PDB entry 2VGO | X-ray diffraction, 1.70 A resolution | chains A and D

Chain A:
Molecule: Serine/threonine-protein kinase 12-A
From: Xenopus laevis
Notes: EC 2.7.11.1
Reference sequence: Q6DE08 (AUKBA_XENLA); residues 78-361 here = UniProt positions 78-361
Amino-acid sequence (284 residues; row label = number of the first residue in the row):
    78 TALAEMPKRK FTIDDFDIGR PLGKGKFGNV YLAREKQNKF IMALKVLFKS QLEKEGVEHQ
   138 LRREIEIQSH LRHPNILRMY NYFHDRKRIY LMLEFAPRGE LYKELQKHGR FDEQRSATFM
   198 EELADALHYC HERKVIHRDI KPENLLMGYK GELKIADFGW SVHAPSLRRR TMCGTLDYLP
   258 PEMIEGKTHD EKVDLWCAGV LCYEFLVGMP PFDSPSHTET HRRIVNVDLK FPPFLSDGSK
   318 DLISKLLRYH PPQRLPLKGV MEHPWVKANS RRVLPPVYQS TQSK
Unresolved in the structure: 78-86, 356-361
Modified positions: Thr-248 (phosphothreonine; TPO)
Small-molecule neighbours: Reversine (AD5; N~6~-cyclohexyl-N~2~-(4-morpholin-4-ylphenyl)-9H-purine-2,6-diamine): Arg-97, Leu-99, Gly-100, Lys-101, Val-107, Ala-120, Leu-154, Leu-170, Glu-171, Phe-172, Ala-173, Pro-174, Gly-176, Glu-177, Leu-223
Curated features (UniProtKB/Swiss-Prot):
  - active site: Asp-216 (Proton acceptor)
  - binding site (ATP): Leu-99 to Val-107, Lys-122
Reported in the primary citation:
  - binding site for Reversine: Leu-99, Ala-120, Leu-170, Glu-171, Ala-173, Leu-223

Chain D:
Molecule: Inner centromere protein A
From: Xenopus laevis
Reference sequence: O13024 (INCEA_XENLA); numbering as in UniProt (aligned over 797-840)
Amino-acid sequence (44 residues; row label = number of the first residue in the row):
   797 PIPAWASGNL LTQAIRQQYY KPIDVDRMYG TIDSPKLEEL FNKS
Unresolved in the structure: 797
Curated features (UniProtKB/Swiss-Prot):
  - mutagenesis: Phe-837 (F837A: Disrupts interaction with aurkb-a)

Interface between chain A and chain D:
Contacting residue pairs - 77 pairs, chain A then chain D:
  Lys-87(A) with Asp-829(D); Ser-830(D); Pro-831(D)
  Phe-88(A) with Tyr-825(D), hydrophobic; Ile-828(D), hydrophobic
  Asp-94(A) with Trp-801(D)
  Ile-95(A) with Pro-799(D)
  Gly-96(A) with Ile-798(D); Pro-799(D); Trp-801(D); Ala-802(D)
  Arg-97(A) with Ala-802(D), hydrogen bond (side chain-backbone); Ser-803(D); Leu-807(D)
  Leu-109(A) with Ala-802(D), hydrophobic; Leu-807(D), hydrophobic
  Ala-110(A) with Trp-801(D)
  Arg-111(A) with Trp-801(D)
  Glu-112(A) with Tyr-825(D), hydrogen bond
  Asn-115(A) with Met-824(D)
  Phe-117(A) with Gln-814(D); Ile-819(D), hydrophobic; Tyr-825(D)
  Ile-118(A) with Trp-801(D), hydrophobic; Leu-807(D), hydrophobic; Ala-810(D), hydrophobic; Ile-811(D), hydrophobic; Gln-814(D), hydrogen bond (backbone-side chain)
  Met-119(A) with Tyr-825(D)
  Lys-126(A) with Leu-836(D), hydrogen bond (side chain-backbone); Phe-837(D); Asn-838(D), hydrogen bond (side chain-backbone)
  Leu-129(A) with Phe-837(D), hydrophobic
  Glu-135(A) with Phe-837(D)
  Arg-139(A) with Leu-833(D); Glu-834(D)
  Ile-142(A) with Leu-833(D), hydrophobic; Leu-836(D), hydrophobic
  Glu-143(A) with Leu-833(D)
  Arg-149(A) with Asp-822(D), salt bridge
  Arg-155(A) with Asp-822(D), salt bridge
  Tyr-157(A) with Val-821(D), hydrophobic; Tyr-825(D)
  Asn-158(A) with Tyr-825(D), hydrogen bond (side chain-backbone); Ile-828(D), hydrogen bond (side chain-backbone); Ser-830(D), hydrogen bond
  Tyr-159(A) with Ser-830(D); Pro-831(D); Leu-833(D)
  Phe-160(A) with Pro-831(D), hydrophobic
  His-161(A) with Pro-831(D); Glu-835(D); Leu-836(D); Asn-838(D); Lys-839(D); Ser-840(D)
  Asp-162(A) with Ser-840(D)
  Arg-163(A) with Ser-840(D), hydrogen bond (backbone-side chain)
  Ile-166(A) with Leu-836(D); Phe-837(D), hydrophobic
  Met-169(A) with Tyr-825(D), hydrophobic
  Phe-172(A) with Ile-811(D), hydrophobic
  Pro-174(A) with Ile-811(D), hydrophobic
  Tyr-226(A) with Ile-811(D), hydrophobic; Arg-812(D), hydrogen bond; Tyr-815(D), hydrophobic; Tyr-816(D), hydrophobic
  Lys-227(A) with Tyr-815(D)
  Glu-229(A) with Tyr-815(D)
  Pro-352(A) with Tyr-815(D)
  Pro-353(A) with Tyr-815(D); Pro-818(D)
  Val-354(A) with Pro-818(D)
  Tyr-355(A) with Pro-818(D); Ile-819(D); Asp-820(D); Arg-823(D), hydrogen bond
Interface residues without a listed pair, chain A (45 interface residues in all): Lys-116, Glu-130, Leu-138, Val-350, Leu-351
Interface residues without a listed pair, chain D (33 interface residues in all): Gly-826

Overview:
45 residues of chain A and 33 residues of chain D are in contact, with 11 hydrogen bonds and 2 salt bridges.
Polar pairs include Arg-149(A)/Asp-822(D), Arg-155(A)/Asp-822(D) and Arg-97(A)/Ala-802(D). Bound to chain A:
Reversine. From the paper: a binding site for Reversine at Leu-99(A), Ala-120(A) and Leu-170(A) among others.
Here chain A is Serine/threonine-protein kinase 12-A and chain D is Inner centromere protein A, both from
Xenopus laevis. Entry 2VGO (Crystal structure of Aurora B kinase in complex with Reversine inhibitor) was
determined by X-ray diffraction.
